PDB entry 4CQU | X-ray diffraction, 2.48 A resolution | chains A and B

[Chain A]
Molecule: Hemagglutinin HA1
Source organism: Influenza A virus
Notes: fragment: ha1 of trypsin released ectodomain, residues 17-342
UniProt: Q6DQ34 (Q6DQ34_9INFA); residues 1-326 here correspond to UniProt positions 17-342 (UniProt number = residue number + 16)
Chain sequence (326 residues; each row starts with the number of its first residue):
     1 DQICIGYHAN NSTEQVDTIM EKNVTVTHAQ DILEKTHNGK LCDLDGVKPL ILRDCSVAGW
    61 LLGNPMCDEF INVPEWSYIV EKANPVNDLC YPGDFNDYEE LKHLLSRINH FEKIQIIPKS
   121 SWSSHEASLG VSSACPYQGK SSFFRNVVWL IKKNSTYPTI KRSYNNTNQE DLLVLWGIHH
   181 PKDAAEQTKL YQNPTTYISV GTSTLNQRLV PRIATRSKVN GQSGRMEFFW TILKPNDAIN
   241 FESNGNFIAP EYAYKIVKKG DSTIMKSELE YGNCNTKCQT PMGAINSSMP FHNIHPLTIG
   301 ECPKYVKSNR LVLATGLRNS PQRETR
Not modelled in the structure: 322-326
Disulfides: C42-C274, C55-C67, C90-C135, C278-C302
Covalently attached groups: N-acetylglucosamine (NAG) linked to N11, N23, N165, N286
Construct notes: engineered mutation K182 (Asn198 in Q6DQ34); conflict T325 (Arg341 in Q6DQ34)

[Chain B]
Molecule: Hemagglutinin HA2
Source organism: Influenza A virus
Notes: fragment: ha2 of trypsin released ectodomain, residues 347-512
UniProt: Q6DQ34 (Q6DQ34_9INFA); residues 1-166 here correspond to UniProt positions 347-512 (UniProt number = residue number + 346)
Chain sequence (166 residues; each row starts with the number of its first residue):
     1 GLFGAIAGFI EGGWQGMVDG WYGYHHSNEQ GSGYAADKES TQKAIDGVTN KVNSIIDKMN
    61 TQFEAVGREF NNLERRIENL NKKMEDGFLD VWTYNAELLV LMENERTLDF HDSNVKNLYD
   121 KVRLQLRDNA KELGNGCFEF YHKCDNECME SVRNGTYDYP QYSEEA
Not modelled in the structure: 163-166
Disulfides: C144-C148
Covalently attached groups: N-acetylglucosamine (NAG) linked to N154
Ligand contacts: MPO (3[N-morpholino]propane sulfonic acid): W14, H25, Y34, N135, C137

[Chain A / chain B interface]
Contacting residue pairs - 104 pairs, chain A then chain B:
  D1(A) with S27(B); N28(B); E139(B); F140(B), hydrogen bond (backbone-backbone); K143(B); C144(B), hydrogen bond (side chain-backbone)
  Q2(A) with H26(B); S27(B), hydrogen bond (backbone-backbone); L133(B); C137(B); F138(B); E139(B); F140(B); M149(B)
  I3(A) with H25(B); C137(B); F138(B), hydrogen bond (backbone-backbone); F140(B), hydrophobic; V152(B), hydrophobic
  C4(A) with W14(B); G23(B); Y24(B); H25(B), hydrogen bond (backbone-backbone); G136(B); C137(B), disulfide
  I5(A) with I10(B); W14(B); G23(B); Y24(B), hydrophobic; V122(B), hydrophobic; G136(B), hydrogen bond (backbone-backbone)
  G6(A) with W14(B); M17(B); Y22(B); G23(B), hydrogen bond (backbone-backbone)
  Y7(A) with I6(B); A7(B), hydrogen bond (side chain-backbone); I10(B), hydrogen bond (side chain-backbone); E11(B); G12(B); G13(B), hydrogen bond (side chain-backbone); W14(B), hydrogen bond (backbone-backbone); M17(B); W21(B)
  H8(A) with W14(B); M17(B), hydrogen bond (side chain-backbone); G20(B); W21(B), hydrogen bond (backbone-backbone)
  A9(A) with G13(B); W14(B), hydrogen bond (backbone-backbone); Q15(B)
  N10(A) with Q15(B), hydrogen bond (backbone-side chain)
  V16(A) with N104(B)
  D17(A) with L101(B); N104(B), hydrogen bond (backbone-side chain)
  T18(A) with L101(B); E105(B)
  I19(A) with L101(B), hydrophobic; E105(B)
  M20(A) with E105(B), hydrogen bond (backbone-side chain)
  V26(A) with L108(B), hydrophobic
  H28(A) with W21(B)
  Q30(A) with V52(B)
  E99(A) with E69(B); F70(B); N71(B)
  K102(A) with E69(B), salt bridge
  K266(A) with E69(B)
  P290(A) with I56(B), hydrophobic
  F291(A) with M59(B), hydrophobic; Q62(B); A96(B), hydrophobic
  L297(A) with A65(B), hydrophobic
  K304(A) with M59(B); N60(B), hydrogen bond (side chain-backbone); Q62(B); E64(B), salt bridge
  Y305(A) with Q62(B), hydrogen bond (backbone-side chain); L89(B), hydrophobic
  V306(A) with T93(B)
  K307(A) with D86(B), salt bridge; D90(B), salt bridge; T93(B), hydrogen bond (backbone-side chain)
  S308(A) with T93(B); E97(B), hydrogen bond
  L311(A) with E97(B)
  V312(A) with V100(B); N104(B), hydrogen bond (backbone-side chain)
  L313(A) with I55(B), hydrophobic; V100(B), hydrophobic; N104(B)
  A314(A) with N104(B), hydrogen bond (backbone-side chain); T107(B)
  T315(A) with W21(B); V48(B); T107(B); H111(B), hydrogen bond (backbone-side chain)
  G316(A) with W21(B); L108(B); H111(B), hydrogen bond (backbone-side chain)
  L317(A) with Y22(B), hydrophobic; H111(B)
  S320(A) with G12(B); G13(B), hydrogen bond (side chain-backbone)
Other interface residues (no listed pair), chain A (44 interface residues in all): N11, V24, T27, I32, E81, P296, R318
Other interface residues (no listed pair), chain B (67 interface residues in all): V18, E29, V66, G67, E85, W92, L98, M102, V115, L118, Y119, L126, R153
Cross-chain cystine bridges: C4(A)-C137(B)

[In short]
44 residues of chain A and 67 residues of chain B are in contact; the contacts include 1 disulfide bond, 26
hydrogen bonds and 4 salt bridges. Among the polar pairs are K102(A)-E69(B), K304(A)-E64(B) and
K307(A)-D86(B).
Here chain A is Hemagglutinin HA1 and chain B is Hemagglutinin HA2, both from Influenza A virus. Entry 4CQU
(H5 (VN1194) Asn186Lys Mutant Haemagglutinin in Complex with Human Receptor Analogue 6'SLN) was determined by
X-ray diffraction, deposited together with 4CQP, 4CQQ, 4CQR, 4CQS, 4CQV, 4CQW and 5 further entries.
